Entry 7TOI (X-ray diffraction, 1.13 A resolution); this record covers chain A.

# Chain A
Molecule: SGNH hydrolase
Source organism: Prolixibacter bellariivorans
UniProt: A0A5M4AV20 (A0A5M4AV20_9BACT); residues 2-385 here correspond to UniProt positions 21-404 (UniProt number = residue number + 19)
Sequence (386 residues; each row starts with the number of its first residue):
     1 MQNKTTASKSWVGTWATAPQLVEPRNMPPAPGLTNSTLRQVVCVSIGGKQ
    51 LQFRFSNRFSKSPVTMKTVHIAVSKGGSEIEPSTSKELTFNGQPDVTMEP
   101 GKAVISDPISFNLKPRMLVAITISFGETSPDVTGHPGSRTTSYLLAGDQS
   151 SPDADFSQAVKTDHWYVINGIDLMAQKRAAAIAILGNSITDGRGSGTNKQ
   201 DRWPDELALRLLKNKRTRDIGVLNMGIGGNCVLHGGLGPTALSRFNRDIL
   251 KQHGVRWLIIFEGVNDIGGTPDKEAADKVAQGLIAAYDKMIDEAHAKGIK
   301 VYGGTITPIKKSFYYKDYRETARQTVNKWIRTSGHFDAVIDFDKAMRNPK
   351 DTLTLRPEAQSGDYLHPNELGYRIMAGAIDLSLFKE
Unresolved in the structure: 1-7
Construct notes: initiating methionine (1); expression tag (386)
Modified / non-standard residues: Mse1 (selenomethionine); Mse27, Mse66, Mse98, Mse117, Mse174, Mse225, Mse290, Mse346, Mse375 (selenomethionine; parent Met)
From the paper describing this entry:
  - binding site for acetate ion: Ser188, Ile189, Gly229, Val264, Asn265, Leu365, His366
  - conformationally variable residues (side-chain flip): Ser188

# Summary
The paper reports a binding site for acetate ion at Ser188, Ile189 and Gly229 among others; conformational
variability at Ser188.
Chain A is SGNH hydrolase (Prolixibacter bellariivorans); the structure, Crystal structure of carbohydrate
esterase PbeAcXE, in complex with acetate, was determined by X-ray diffraction (same publication as 7TOG,
7TOH, 7TOJ and 7TOK).
